Entry 6WG2 (X-ray diffraction, 2.53 A resolution); this record covers chains M and P of the 5 polymer chains in the assembly.

# Chain M
Molecule: Fab239 light chain
Organism: Homo sapiens
Sequence (215 residues; numbered 1 to 214 plus 1 insertion-coded residue; the number before each row is that of its first residue):
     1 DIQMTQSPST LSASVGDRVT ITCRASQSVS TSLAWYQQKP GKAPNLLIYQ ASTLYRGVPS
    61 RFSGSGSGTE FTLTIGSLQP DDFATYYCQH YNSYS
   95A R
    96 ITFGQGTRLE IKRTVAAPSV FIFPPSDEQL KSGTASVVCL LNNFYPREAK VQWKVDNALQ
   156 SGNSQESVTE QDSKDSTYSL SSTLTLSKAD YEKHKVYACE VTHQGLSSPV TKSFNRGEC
Disulfides: Cys23-Cys88, Cys134-Cys194

# Chain P
Molecule: NPNA4 peptide
Sequence (18 residues; numbered 1 to 18; the number before each row is that of its first residue):
     1 XNPNANPNAN PNANPNAX
Disordered / not traced: 18
Modified / non-standard residues: ACE (acetyl group) at position 1; NH2 (amino group) at position 18

# Interface between chain M and chain P
Contacting residue pairs (11):
  Tyr91(M) - Asn12(P)
  Asn92(M) - Asn12(P)  hydrogen bond (backbone-side chain)
  Ser93(M) - Asn10(P)
  Tyr94(M) - Asn6(P)
  Tyr94(M) - Asn8(P)
  Tyr94(M) - Ala9(P)
  Tyr94(M) - Asn10(P)  hydrogen bond (backbone-side chain)
  Tyr94(M) - Pro11(P)
  Ser95(M) - Pro11(P)
  Ser95(M) - Asn12(P)  hydrogen bond (backbone-side chain)
  Ile96(M) - Asn12(P)
Other interface residues (no listed pair), chain M (7 interface residues in all): Arg95A

# In short
7 residues of chain M face 6 of chain P across their interface, with 3 hydrogen bonds. Polar contacts include
Asn92(M)-Asn12(P), Tyr94(M)-Asn10(P) and Ser95(M)-Asn12(P).
Here chain M is Fab239 light chain (Homo sapiens) and chain P is NPNA4 peptide. Entry 6WG2 (Crystal structure
of Fab239 in complex with NPNA4 peptide from circumsporozoite protein) was determined by X-ray diffraction
together with 6W00, 6WFX, 6WFY, 6WG0 and 6WG1 from the same study.
